PDB entry 6NHQ | X-ray diffraction, 2.50 A resolution | chains B and D of the 6 polymer chains in the assembly

# Chain B (and D)
Protein: Hemagglutinin HA2 chain
Source organism: Influenza A virus (strain A/Hong Kong/1/1968 H3N2)
Notes: chain D of this document is another copy of the same molecule, construct and numbering; everything in this record applies to it too
UniProt: Q91MA7 (HEMA_I68A4); residues 1-176 here correspond to UniProt positions 346-521 (UniProt number = residue number + 345)
Amino-acid sequence (176 residues; row label = number of the first residue in the row):
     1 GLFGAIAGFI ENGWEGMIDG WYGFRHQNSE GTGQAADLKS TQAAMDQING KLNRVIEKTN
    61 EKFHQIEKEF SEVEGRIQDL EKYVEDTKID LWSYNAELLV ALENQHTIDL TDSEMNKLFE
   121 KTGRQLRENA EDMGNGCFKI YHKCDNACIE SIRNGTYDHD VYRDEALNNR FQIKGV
Disordered / not traced: 173-176 (chain D: 172-176)
Sequence notes: engineered mutation Met45 (Ile390 in Q91MA7); conflict Gly123 (Arg468 in Q91MA7)
Disulfide bonds: Cys144-Cys148
Swiss-Prot annotation at these positions:
  - glycosylation: Asn154 (N-linked (GlcNAc...) asparagine)
From the paper describing this entry:
  - mutagenesis - I45M: decreased binding to CR9114
  - mutagenesis - I45M: decreased binding to FI6v3
  - mutagenesis - N49T: unchanged binding to CR9114
  - mutagenesis - N49T: unchanged binding to FI6v3

# Chain B / chain D interface
Pairs across the interface (50; chain B residue first):
  Phe3(B) - Leu2(D)
  Phe3(B) - Phe3(D)  hydrophobic
  Arg54(B) - Glu97(D)  salt bridge
  Arg54(B) - Ala101(D)
  Lys62(B) - Asp86(D)  salt bridge
  Lys62(B) - Asp90(D)  salt bridge
  His64(B) - Asp79(D)  salt bridge
  Gln65(B) - Tyr83(D)
  Ile66(B) - Asp79(D)
  Ile66(B) - Leu80(D)  hydrophobic
  Ile66(B) - Tyr83(D)  hydrophobic
  Lys68(B) - Tyr83(D)  hydrogen bond
  Phe70(B) - Arg76(D)
  Glu74(B) - Arg76(D)  salt bridge
  Ile77(B) - Arg76(D)
  Leu80(B) - Leu80(D)  hydrophobic
  Glu81(B) - Arg76(D)  salt bridge
  Glu81(B) - Leu80(D)
  Val84(B) - Tyr83(D)  hydrophobic
  Val84(B) - Val84(D)  hydrophobic
  Glu85(B) - Tyr83(D)  hydrogen bond
  Lys88(B) - Tyr83(D)  hydrogen bond
  Lys88(B) - Thr87(D)
  Leu91(B) - Leu91(D)  hydrophobic
  Trp92(B) - Leu91(D)
  Trp92(B) - Tyr94(D)  hydrophobic
  Asn95(B) - Leu91(D)
  Asn95(B) - Tyr94(D)
  Leu99(B) - Tyr94(D)
  Leu102(B) - Leu102(D)  hydrophobic
  His106(B) - Gln105(D)
  Leu110(B) - Leu2(D)  hydrophobic
  Ser113(B) - Leu2(D)  hydrogen bond (side chain-backbone)
  Lys117(B) - Gly1(D)  hydrogen bond (side chain-backbone)
  Lys117(B) - Gly4(D)
  Arg124(B) - Phe9(D)
  Arg124(B) - Phe119(D)
  Arg124(B) - Asp132(D)  salt bridge
  Arg124(B) - Gly134(D)
  Arg127(B) - Glu131(D)  salt bridge
  Arg127(B) - Asp132(D)
  Arg127(B) - Tyr141(D)  hydrogen bond
  Glu128(B) - Glu131(D)
  Glu128(B) - Arg170(D)  salt bridge
  Arg163(B) - Glu131(D)  salt bridge
  Arg163(B) - Tyr141(D)
  Arg163(B) - Arg170(D)  hydrogen bond (side chain-backbone)
  Leu167(B) - Arg170(D)
  Leu167(B) - Phe171(D)  hydrophobic
  Phe171(B) - Phe171(D)  hydrophobic
Interface residues without a listed pair, chain B (32 interface residues in all): Gln78, Asp109
Interface residues without a listed pair, chain D (32 interface residues in all): Ile77, Asn95, Leu98, Asp109, Met133, Lys139

# Summary
Chain B and chain D each contribute 32 residues to their interface, with 7 hydrogen bonds and 10 salt bridges.
Polar contacts include Arg54(B)-Glu97(D), Lys62(B)-Asp86(D) and Lys62(B)-Asp90(D). From the paper: I45M of
chain B reduces binding to CR9114; I45M of chain B reduces binding to FI6v3.
Chain B and chain D are both Hemagglutinin HA2 chain (Influenza A virus (strain A/Hong Kong/1/1968 H3N2)); the
structure, Crystal structure of the A/Hong Kong/1/1968 (H3N2) influenza virus hemagglutinin HA2 I45M mutant,
was determined by X-ray diffraction (same publication as 6NHP and 6NHR).
